Entry 1RGE (X-ray diffraction, 1.15 A resolution); this record covers chains A and B.

[Chain A (and B)]
Name: Ribonuclease
Source organism: Streptomyces aureofaciens
Notes: EC 3.1.27.3; chain B of this document is another copy of the same molecule, construct and numbering; everything in this record applies to it too
UniProtKB: P05798 (RNSA_STRAU); residues 1-96 here = UniProt positions 1-96
Amino-acid sequence (96 residues; row label = number of the first residue in the row):
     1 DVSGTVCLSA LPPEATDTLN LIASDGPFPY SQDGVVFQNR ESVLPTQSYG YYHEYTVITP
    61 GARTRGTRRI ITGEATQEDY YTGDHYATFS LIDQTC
Swiss-Prot annotation at these positions:
  - active site: E54 (Proton acceptor), H85 (Proton donor)
  - mutagenesis: N39 (N39A/D/S: Decreases protein stability)
Disulfide bonds: C7-C96
Ligand contacts: guanosine-2'-monophosphate (2GP): V36, F37, Q38, N39, R40, E41, E54, R65, R69, H85, Y86

[Chain A / chain B interface]
Pairs across the interface (7; chain A residue first):
  R40(A) - P60(B)
  R40(A) - G61(B)  hydrogen bond (backbone-backbone)
  E41(A) - P60(B)
  S42(A) - I58(B)
  T46(A) - P29(B)
  T46(A) - Y30(B)
  T46(A) - I58(B)

[Summary]
The interface between chain A and chain B involves 4 residues on one side and 5 on the other, with 1 hydrogen
bond. Its one hydrogen bond, R40(A)-G61(B), is backbone to backbone. Bound to chain A:
guanosine-2'-monophosphate.
Both chains are Ribonuclease (Streptomyces aureofaciens). Entry 1RGE (Hydrolase, guanyloribonuclease) was
determined by X-ray diffraction, deposited together with 1RGF, 1RGG and 1RGH.
